3A5Z - chains C and D of the 4 polymer chains in the assembly; structure by X-ray diffraction, 2.50 A resolution.

Chain C:
Molecule: Putative lysyl-tRNA synthetase
Organism: Escherichia coli
Notes: EC 6.1.1.6
UniProt: C3SGA2 (C3SGA2_ECOLX); residues 1-325 here correspond to UniProt positions 11-335 (UniProt number = residue number + 10)
Amino-acid sequence (328 residues; row label = number of the first residue in the row; numbers below 1 keep their minus sign (Gly-2 is residue -2)):
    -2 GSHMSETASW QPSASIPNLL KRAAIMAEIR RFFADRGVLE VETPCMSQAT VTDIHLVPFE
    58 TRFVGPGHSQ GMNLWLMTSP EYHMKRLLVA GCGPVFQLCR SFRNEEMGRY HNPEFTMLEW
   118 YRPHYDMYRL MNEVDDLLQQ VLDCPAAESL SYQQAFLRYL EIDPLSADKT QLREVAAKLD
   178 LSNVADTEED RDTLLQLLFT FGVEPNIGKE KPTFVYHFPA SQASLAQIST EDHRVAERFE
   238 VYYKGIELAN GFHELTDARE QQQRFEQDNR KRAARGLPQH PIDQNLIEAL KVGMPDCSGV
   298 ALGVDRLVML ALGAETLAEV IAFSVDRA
Unresolved in the structure: -2 to 1
Sequence notes: expression tag (-2 to 0)
Ligand contacts: KAA (5'-O-[(L-lysylamino)sulfonyl]adenosine): Glu78, Arg100, Glu103, Tyr107, His108, Asn109, Phe112, Met114, Glu116, Tyr118, Glu237, Glu244, Leu245, Ala246, Asn247, Gly248, Phe249, Glu251, Gly296, Val297, Ala298, Leu299, Gly300, Arg303, Leu314

Chain D:
Molecule: Elongation factor P
Organism: Escherichia coli
UniProt: C3SGD7 (C3SGD7_ECOLX); numbering as in UniProt (aligned over 1-188)
Amino-acid sequence (191 residues; numbered -2 to 188; the number before each row is that of its first residue; numbers below 1 keep their minus sign (Gly-2 is residue -2)):
    -2 GSHMATYYSN DFRAGLKIML DGEPYAVEAS EFVKPGKGQA FARVKLRRLL TGTRVEKTFK
    58 STDSAEGADV VDMNLTYLYN DGEFWHFMNN ETFEQLSADA KAIGDNAKWL LDQAECIVTL
   118 WNGQPISVTP PNFVELEIVD TDPGLKGDTA GTGGKPATLS TGAVVKVPLF VQIGEVIKVD
   178 TRSGEYVSRV K
Unresolved in the structure: -2 to 2, 141-150, 188
Sequence notes: expression tag (-2 to 0)

Chain C / chain D interface:
Pairs across the interface - 38 pairs, chain C then chain D:
  His52(C) with Lys31(D), hydrogen bond (backbone-side chain); Lys34(D), hydrogen bond (side chain-backbone); Gly35(D); Gln36(D)
  Glu102(C) with Phe29(D)
  Glu103(C) with Phe29(D); Lys31(D), salt bridge
  Met104(C) with Phe29(D)
  Arg106(C) with Glu28(D), salt bridge
  His108(C) with Phe29(D); Lys31(D), hydrogen bond (side chain-backbone)
  Asp177(C) with Val52(D); Glu53(D); Lys54(D), salt bridge
  Leu178(C) with Arg40(D); Thr55(D)
  Asn180(C) with Thr55(D), hydrogen bond (side chain-backbone)
  Val181(C) with Thr55(D); Lys57(D)
  Glu185(C) with Lys57(D), salt bridge
  Thr190(C) with Gln36(D)
  Gln193(C) with Gly33(D); Lys34(D), hydrogen bond (side chain-backbone); Gly35(D)
  Leu194(C) with Phe38(D), hydrophobic
  Thr197(C) with Pro32(D)
  Phe198(C) with Phe38(D), hydrophobic; Arg40(D); Thr55(D)
  Glu201(C) with Pro32(D)
  Ser218(C) with Lys34(D), hydrogen bond (backbone-side chain)
  Gln219(C) with Lys34(D)
  Ala220(C) with Lys34(D)
  Ser221(C) with Lys34(D)
  Arg235(C) with Gly33(D)
  Glu237(C) with Gly33(D)
  Glu244(C) with Pro32(D); Gly33(D), hydrogen bond (side chain-backbone)
Other interface residues (no listed pair), chain C (26 interface residues in all): Asp50, Gly105
Other interface residues (no listed pair), chain D (18 interface residues in all): Val30, Phe56, Asp60

Overview:
26 residues of chain C face 18 of chain D across their interface, with 7 hydrogen bonds and 4 salt bridges.
Among the polar pairs are Glu103(C)-Lys31(D), Arg106(C)-Glu28(D) and Asp177(C)-Lys54(D). Chain C binds
compound KAA.
Chain C is Putative lysyl-tRNA synthetase and chain D is Elongation factor P, both from Escherichia coli; the
structure, Crystal structure of Escherichia coli GenX in complex with elongation factor P, was determined by
X-ray diffraction.
